PDB entry 4A1S | X-ray diffraction, 2.10 A resolution | chains B and E

# Chain B
Molecule: Partner of inscuteable
Source organism: Drosophila melanogaster
Notes: fragment: tpr-region, residues 1-406
UniProtKB: Q9NH88 (Q9NH88_DROME); residue numbers follow UniProt; this construct covers 1-368
Amino-acid sequence (411 residues; row label = number of the first residue in the row; numbers below 1 keep their minus sign (Gly-4 is residue -4); X marks 38 residues of unknown identity (built as UNK)):
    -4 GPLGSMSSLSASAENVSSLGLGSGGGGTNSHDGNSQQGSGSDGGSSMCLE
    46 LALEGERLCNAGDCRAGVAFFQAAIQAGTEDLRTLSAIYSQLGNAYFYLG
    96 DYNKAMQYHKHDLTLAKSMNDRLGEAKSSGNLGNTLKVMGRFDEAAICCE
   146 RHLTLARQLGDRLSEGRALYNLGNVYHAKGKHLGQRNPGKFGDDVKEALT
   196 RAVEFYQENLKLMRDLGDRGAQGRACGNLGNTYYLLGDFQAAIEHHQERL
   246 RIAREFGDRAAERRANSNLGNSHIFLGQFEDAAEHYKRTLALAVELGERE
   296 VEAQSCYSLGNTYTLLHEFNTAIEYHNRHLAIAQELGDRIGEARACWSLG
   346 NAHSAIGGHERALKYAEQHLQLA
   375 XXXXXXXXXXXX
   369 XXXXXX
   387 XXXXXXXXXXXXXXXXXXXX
Not modelled in the structure: -4 to 38, 369-374, 387-406
Sequence notes: expression tag (-4 to 0)

# Chain E
Molecule: RE60102P
Source organism: Drosophila melanogaster
Notes: fragment: pins-binding peptide, residues 301-340
UniProtKB: Q5BIH3 (Q5BIH3_DROME); residues 1-40 here correspond to UniProt positions 301-340 (UniProt number = residue number + 300)
Amino-acid sequence (40 residues; each row starts with the number of its first residue):
     1 KRGKKHPEPVASWMSEQRWAGEPEVMCTLQHKSIAQEAYK
Not modelled in the structure: 1-6, 35-40
Reported in the primary citation:
  - mutagenesis - W19A, M26A: unchanged binding to Partner of inscuteable (chain B)

# Interface between chain B and chain E
Contacting residue pairs (90):
  Leu44(B) - Ile34(E)  hydrophobic
  Ala47(B) - Ile34(E)
  Leu48(B) - Ile34(E)  hydrophobic
  Glu51(B) - His31(E)  salt bridge
  Glu51(B) - Ser33(E)
  Glu51(B) - Ile34(E)  hydrogen bond (side chain-backbone)
  Arg78(B) - Ser33(E)  hydrogen bond (side chain-backbone)
  Arg78(B) - Ile34(E)  hydrogen bond (side chain-backbone)
  Ser81(B) - Lys32(E)
  Ala82(B) - Lys32(E)
  Ala82(B) - Ser33(E)
  Ala82(B) - Ile34(E)  hydrophobic
  Ser85(B) - Lys32(E)
  Gln86(B) - His31(E)  hydrogen bond
  Gln86(B) - Lys32(E)  hydrogen bond (side chain-backbone)
  Gln86(B) - Ser33(E)
  Gln86(B) - Ile34(E)
  Asn89(B) - Leu29(E)
  Asn89(B) - Gln30(E)  hydrogen bond (side chain-backbone)
  Phe92(B) - Leu29(E)  hydrophobic
  Tyr93(B) - Cys27(E)  hydrogen bond
  Tyr93(B) - Leu29(E)
  Asp107(B) - Lys32(E)  salt bridge
  Gly119(B) - Lys32(E)  hydrogen bond (backbone-side chain)
  Lys122(B) - Gln30(E)
  Lys122(B) - Lys32(E)
  Ser123(B) - Lys32(E)  hydrogen bond
  Asn126(B) - Leu29(E)
  Asn126(B) - Gln30(E)  hydrogen bond (side chain-backbone)
  Asn129(B) - Thr28(E)  hydrogen bond
  Asn129(B) - Leu29(E)
  Arg162(B) - Gln30(E)  hydrogen bond
  Tyr165(B) - Glu24(E)
  Tyr165(B) - Thr28(E)
  Asn166(B) - Thr28(E)
  Asn169(B) - Thr28(E)
  Gly175(B) - Trp19(E)
  Lys176(B) - Trp19(E)  hydrogen bond (backbone-side chain)
  Gly179(B) - Trp19(E)
  Gln180(B) - Trp19(E)
  Phe186(B) - Arg18(E)
  Phe186(B) - Trp19(E)  hydrophobic
  Val190(B) - Trp19(E)  hydrophobic
  Arg219(B) - Glu24(E)
  Arg219(B) - Met26(E)  hydrogen bond
  Gly222(B) - Glu24(E)
  Asn223(B) - Glu24(E)  hydrogen bond (side chain-backbone)
  Asn226(B) - Gly21(E)
  Asn226(B) - Glu22(E)  hydrogen bond (side chain-backbone)
  Asn226(B) - Pro23(E)
  Tyr229(B) - Gln17(E)  hydrogen bond (side chain-backbone)
  Tyr229(B) - Arg18(E)  hydrogen bond (backbone-side chain)
  Tyr229(B) - Ala20(E)
  Leu230(B) - Arg18(E)  hydrogen bond (backbone-side chain)
  Leu230(B) - Trp19(E)
  Leu231(B) - Arg18(E)
  Gly232(B) - Arg18(E)
  Phe234(B) - Arg18(E)
  Arg244(B) - Glu24(E)  salt bridge
  Arg258(B) - Glu22(E)  salt bridge
  Arg259(B) - Glu22(E)
  Arg259(B) - Pro23(E)
  Arg259(B) - Glu24(E)  salt bridge
  Arg259(B) - Val25(E)
  Ser262(B) - Glu22(E)
  Asn263(B) - Gly21(E)
  Asn263(B) - Glu22(E)  hydrogen bond (side chain-backbone)
  Asn266(B) - Gln17(E)
  Ile269(B) - Trp13(E)  hydrophobic
  Ile269(B) - Met14(E)  hydrophobic
  Phe270(B) - Met14(E)
  Phe270(B) - Gln17(E)
  Phe270(B) - Arg18(E)
  Tyr281(B) - Trp13(E)
  Tyr302(B) - Trp13(E)
  Ser303(B) - Trp13(E)  hydrogen bond
  Asn306(B) - Pro9(E)
  Asn306(B) - Val10(E)
  Asn306(B) - Trp13(E)
  Thr307(B) - Trp13(E)
  Thr309(B) - Val10(E)
  Leu310(B) - Val10(E)  hydrophobic
  Arg339(B) - Glu16(E)  salt bridge
  Trp342(B) - Pro7(E)
  Trp342(B) - Glu8(E)
  Trp342(B) - Pro9(E)
  Trp342(B) - Ser12(E)
  Ser343(B) - Pro9(E)
  Asn346(B) - Glu8(E)  hydrogen bond
  Asn346(B) - Pro9(E)
Also at the interface, not in a pair above, chain B (61 interface residues in all): Phe66, Ile83, Ala111, His147, Leu194
From the paper, about this interface:
  - pairs named by the authors: Phe66(B)-Ile34(E) (hydrophobic contact)
  - hot spots on chain B (mutagenesis) - N226A, R258A/R259A: abolished binding to RE60102P (chain E)
  - hot spots on chain B (mutagenesis) - R244A, R244E, R259A, R259E: decreased binding to RE60102P (chain E)
  - hot spots on chain E (mutagenesis) - E22A/E24A, E22R/E24R: abolished binding to Partner of inscuteable (chain B)

# In short
Chain B and chain E form an interface of 61 and 26 residues respectively; the contacts include 22 hydrogen
bonds and 6 salt bridges. Polar pairs include Glu51(B)-His31(E), Asp107(B)-Lys32(E) and Arg244(B)-Glu24(E).
The authors report a hydrophobic contact between Phe66(B) and Ile34(E). The paper reports that R244A, R244E
and R259A of chain B, among others, reduce binding to RE60102P (chain E); N226A and R258A/R259A of chain B
abolish binding to RE60102P (chain E); 10 substitutions were tested in all.
Chain B is Partner of inscuteable and chain E is RE60102P, both from Drosophila melanogaster; the structure,
Crystallographic structure of the Pins:Insc complex, was determined by X-ray diffraction.
